Entry 3PUY (X-ray diffraction, 3.10 A resolution); this record covers chains F and B of the 5 polymer chains in the assembly.

# Chain F
Protein: Maltose transporter subunit; membrane component of ABC superfamily
From: Escherichia coli
UniProt: B1XC32 (B1XC32_ECODH); residues 1-514 here = UniProt positions 1-514
Amino-acid sequence (514 residues; row label = number of the first residue in the row):
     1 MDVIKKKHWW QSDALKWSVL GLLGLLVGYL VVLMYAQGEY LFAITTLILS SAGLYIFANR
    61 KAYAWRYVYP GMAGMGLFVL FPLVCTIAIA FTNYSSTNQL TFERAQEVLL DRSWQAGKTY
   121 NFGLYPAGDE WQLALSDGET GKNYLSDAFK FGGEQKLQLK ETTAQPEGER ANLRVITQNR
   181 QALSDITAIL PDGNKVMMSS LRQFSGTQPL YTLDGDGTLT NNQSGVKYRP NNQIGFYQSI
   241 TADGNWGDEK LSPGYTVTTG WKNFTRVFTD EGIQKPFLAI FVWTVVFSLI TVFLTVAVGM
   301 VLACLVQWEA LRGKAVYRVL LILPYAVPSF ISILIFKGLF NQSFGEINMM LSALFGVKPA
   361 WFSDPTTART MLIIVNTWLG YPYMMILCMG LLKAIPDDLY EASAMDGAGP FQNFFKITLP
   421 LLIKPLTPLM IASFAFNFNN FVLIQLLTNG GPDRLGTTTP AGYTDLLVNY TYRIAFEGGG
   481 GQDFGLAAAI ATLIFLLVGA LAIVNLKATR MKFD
Disordered / not traced: 1-9, 241-244, 504-514

# Chain B
Protein: Fused maltose transport subunit, ATP-binding component of ABC superfamily; regulatory protein
From: Escherichia coli
UniProt: B1XC34 (B1XC34_ECODH); residue numbers follow UniProt; this construct covers 1-371
Amino-acid sequence (381 residues; row label = number of the first residue in the row):
     1 MASVQLQNVT KAWGEVVVSK DINLDIHEGE FVVFVGPSGC GKSTLLRMIA GLETITSGDL
    61 FIGEKRMNDT PPAERGVGMV FQSYALYPHL SVAENMSFGL KLAGAKKEVI NQRVNQVAEV
   121 LQLAHLLDRK PKALSGGQRQ RVAIGRTLVA EPSVFLLDEP LSNLDAALRV QMRIEISRLH
   181 KRLGRTMIYV THDQVEAMTL ADKIVVLDAG RVAQVGKPLE LYHYPADRFV AGFIGSPKMN
   241 FLPVKVTATA IDQVQVELPM PNRQQVWLPV ESRDVQVGAN MSLGIRPEHL LPSDIADVIL
   301 EGEVQVVEQL GNETQIHIQI PSIRQNLVYR QNDVVLVEEG ATFAIGLPPE RCHLFREDGT
   361 ACRRLHKEPG VASASHHHHH H
Disordered / not traced: 1, 246-247, 272-279, 370-381
Differences from the reference sequence: expression tag (372-381)
Bound ions: Mg2+: Ser43, Gln82 (together with AMP-PNP)
Ligand contacts:
  - AMP-PNP (ANP; phosphoaminophosphonic acid-adenylate ester), molecule 1: Trp13, Val18, Pro37, Ser38, Gly39, Cys40, Gly41, Lys42, Ser43, Thr44, Gln82, Glu159, His192
  - AMP-PNP (ANP), molecule 2: Leu126, Arg129, Lys132, Ala133, Leu134, Ser135, Gly136, Gly137, Gln138, Asn163

# Chain F / chain B interface
Residue-residue contacts - 31 pairs, chain F then chain B:
  Leu399(F) - Leu86(B)
  Leu399(F) - Tyr87(B)
  Leu399(F) - Pro88(B)
  Glu401(F) - Arg47(B)  salt bridge
  Glu401(F) - Leu52(B)
  Glu401(F) - Phe81(B)
  Ala402(F) - Phe81(B)  hydrophobic
  Ala402(F) - Ala85(B)
  Ala402(F) - Tyr87(B)  hydrogen bond (backbone-side chain)
  Ala402(F) - Arg146(B)
  Ser403(F) - Tyr87(B)  hydrogen bond (backbone-side chain)
  Ala404(F) - Pro72(B)  hydrophobic
  Ala404(F) - Ala73(B)
  Met405(F) - Ala50(B)  hydrophobic
  Met405(F) - Val77(B)  hydrophobic
  Met405(F) - Gly78(B)
  Met405(F) - Met79(B)  hydrophobic
  Met405(F) - Phe81(B)  hydrophobic
  Asp406(F) - Tyr87(B)  hydrogen bond
  Asp406(F) - Phe98(B)
  Asp406(F) - Gly99(B)  hydrogen bond (side chain-backbone)
  Asp406(F) - Leu102(B)
  Asp406(F) - Arg146(B)  salt bridge
  Gly407(F) - Ala73(B)
  Ala408(F) - Ala73(B)
  Ala408(F) - Leu102(B)  hydrophobic
  Gln412(F) - Leu102(B)  hydrogen bond (side chain-backbone)
  Lys416(F) - His89(B)  hydrogen bond (backbone-side chain)
  Lys416(F) - Phe98(B)
  Ile417(F) - Tyr87(B)  hydrophobic
  Leu421(F) - His89(B)
Also at the interface, not in a pair above, chain F (15 interface residues in all): Asp398, Pro420
Also at the interface, not in a pair above, chain B (19 interface residues in all): Leu156

# In short
15 residues of chain F and 19 residues of chain B are in contact, with 6 hydrogen bonds and 2 salt bridges.
Polar pairs include Glu401(F)-Arg47(B), Asp406(F)-Arg146(B) and Ala402(F)-Tyr87(B). Bound to chain B: AMP-PNP.
The Mg2+ site is built by Ser43(B) and Gln82(B).
Here chain F is Maltose transporter subunit; membrane component of ABC superfamily and chain B is Fused
maltose transport subunit, ATP-binding component of ABC superfamily; regulatory protein, both from Escherichia
coli. Entry 3PUY (Crystal Structure of an outward-facing MBP-Maltose transporter complex bound to AMP-PNP
after crystal soaking of the ...) was determined by X-ray diffraction (same publication as 3PUZ and 3PV0).
